PDB entry 9L3V | electron microscopy, 2.53 A resolution | chains B and F of the 6 polymer chains in the assembly

[Chain B (and F)]
Name: Structural polyprotein
From: Western equine encephalitis virus
Notes: chain F of this document is another copy of the same molecule, construct and numbering; everything in this record applies to it too
Reference sequence: C7EPG2 (C7EPG2_WEEV); residues 5-422 here correspond to UniProt positions 320-737 (UniProt number = residue number + 315)
Amino-acid sequence (418 residues; row label = number of the first residue in the row):
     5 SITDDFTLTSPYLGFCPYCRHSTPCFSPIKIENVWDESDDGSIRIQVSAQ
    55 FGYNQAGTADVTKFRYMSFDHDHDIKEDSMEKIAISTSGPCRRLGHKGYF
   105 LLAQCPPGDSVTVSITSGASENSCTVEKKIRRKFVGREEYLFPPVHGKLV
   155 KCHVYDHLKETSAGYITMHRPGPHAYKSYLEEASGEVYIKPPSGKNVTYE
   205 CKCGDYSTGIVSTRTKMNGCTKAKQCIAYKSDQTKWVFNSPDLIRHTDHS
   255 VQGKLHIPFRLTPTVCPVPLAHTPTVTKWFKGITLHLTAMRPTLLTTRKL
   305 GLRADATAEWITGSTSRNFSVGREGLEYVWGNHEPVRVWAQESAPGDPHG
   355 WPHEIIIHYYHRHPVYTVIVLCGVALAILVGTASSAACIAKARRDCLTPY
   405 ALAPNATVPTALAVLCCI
Cystine bridges: Cys20-Cys128, Cys23-Cys29, Cys95-Cys109, Cys156-Cys270, Cys205-Cys230, Cys207-Cys224

[How chain B and chain F interact]
Pairs across the interface (9):
  Arg96(B) - Arg24(F)
  Arg96(B) - His25(F)
  Arg96(B) - Ser26(F)  hydrogen bond
  Leu145(B) - Asp113(F)
  Leu145(B) - Glu131(F)
  Phe146(B) - Tyr22(F)  hydrophobic
  Phe146(B) - Ser114(F)
  Phe146(B) - Thr129(F)
  Arg295(B) - Glu131(F)  salt bridge
Interface residues without a listed pair, chain B (5 interface residues in all): Val149
Interface residues without a listed pair, chain F (12 interface residues in all): Phe19, Pro21, Pro28, Val130

[Summary]
Chain B and chain F form an interface of 5 and 12 residues respectively, with 1 hydrogen bond and 1 salt
bridge. Among the polar pairs are Arg295(B)-Glu131(F) and Arg96(B)-Ser26(F).
Chain B and chain F are both Structural polyprotein (Western equine encephalitis virus); the structure,
structure of WEEV strain 71V1658 virus-like particle(3-fold region), was determined by electron microscopy
together with 9L41 from the same study.
